PDB entry 5KFG | X-ray diffraction, 1.55 A resolution | chains A and T of the 3 polymer chains in the assembly

[Chain A]
Protein: DNA polymerase eta
Source organism: Homo sapiens
Notes: EC 2.7.7.7; engineered mutation(s): R61A
UniProtKB: Q9Y253 (POLH_HUMAN); numbering as in UniProt (aligned over 1-432)
Chain sequence (435 residues; numbered -2 to 432; the number before each row is that of its first residue; numbers below 1 keep their minus sign (Gly-2 is residue -2)):
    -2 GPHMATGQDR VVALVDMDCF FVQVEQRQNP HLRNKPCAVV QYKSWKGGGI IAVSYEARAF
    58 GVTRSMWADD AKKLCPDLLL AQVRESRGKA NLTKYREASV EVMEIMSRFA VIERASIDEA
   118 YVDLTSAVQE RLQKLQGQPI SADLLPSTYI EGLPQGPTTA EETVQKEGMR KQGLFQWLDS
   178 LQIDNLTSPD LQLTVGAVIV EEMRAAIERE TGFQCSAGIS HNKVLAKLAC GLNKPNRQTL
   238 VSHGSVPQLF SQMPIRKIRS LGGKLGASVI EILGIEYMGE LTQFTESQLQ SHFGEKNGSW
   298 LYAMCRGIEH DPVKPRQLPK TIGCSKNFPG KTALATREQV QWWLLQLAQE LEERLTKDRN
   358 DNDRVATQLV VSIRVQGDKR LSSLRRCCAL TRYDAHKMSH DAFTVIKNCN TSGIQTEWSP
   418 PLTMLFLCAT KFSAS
Disordered / not traced: 155-159
Sequence notes: expression tag (-2 to 0)
Bound ions: Mn2+ site 1: Asp13, Asp115, Glu116 (together with 2'-deoxyadenosine 5'-triphosphate) (shared with 1 residue of chain P); Ca2+: Asp13, Met14, Asp115 (together with 2'-deoxyadenosine 5'-triphosphate); Mn2+ site 2: Asp13, Met14, Asp115 (together with 2'-deoxyadenosine 5'-triphosphate)
Ligand contacts:
  - : Asp13, Met14, Asp15, Cys16, Asp115, Lys231
  - 2'-deoxyadenosine 5'-triphosphate (DTP): Asp13, Met14, Asp15, Cys16, Phe17, Phe18, Ile48, Ala49, Tyr52, Arg55, Arg61, Ile114, Asp115, Glu116, Lys231
UniProt features mapped onto this chain:
  - binding site (Mg(2+)): Asp13, Met14, Asp115, Glu116
  - binding site (Mn(2+)): Asp13, Met14, Asp115, Glu116
  - binding site (a 2'-deoxyribonucleoside 5'-triphosphate): Arg61

[Chain T]
Molecule: 12-nt DNA strand
Sequence (12 nucleotides; numbered 1 to 12; the number before each row is that of its first residue):
     1 CATTATGACG CT
Ligand contacts: 2'-deoxyadenosine 5'-triphosphate (DTP): DT3, DT4, DA5

[How chain A and chain T interact]
Pairs across the interface (42; chain A residue first):
  Gln38(A) with DT4(T), hydrogen bond to the base; DA5(T), sugar contact
  Tyr39(A) with DT4(T), phosphate contact; DA5(T), hydrogen bond to the phosphate
  Trp42(A) with DA2(T), stacking on the base
  Gly46(A) with DT3(T), base contact
  Ile47(A) with DT3(T), base contact
  Arg61(A) with DT3(T), base contact
  Ser62(A) with DT3(T), base contact
  Trp64(A) with DA2(T), phosphate contact; DT3(T), sugar contact
  Lys86(A) with DT6(T), salt bridge to the phosphate
  Leu89(A) with DA5(T), phosphate contact; DT6(T), phosphate contact
  Arg93(A) with DT6(T), salt bridge to the phosphate; DG7(T), salt bridge to the phosphate
  Lys293(A) with DG10(T), sugar contact
  Lys311(A) with DC9(T), phosphate contact
  Arg313(A) with DA8(T), salt bridge to the phosphate
  Pro316(A) with DA8(T), phosphate contact
  Lys317(A) with DA8(T), hydrogen bond to the phosphate; DC9(T), salt bridge to the phosphate
  Thr318(A) with DG7(T), sugar contact; DA8(T), hydrogen bond to the phosphate
  Ile319(A) with DG7(T), phosphate contact
  Gly320(A) with DT6(T), sugar contact; DG7(T), hydrogen bond to the phosphate
  Cys321(A) with DT6(T), phosphate contact
  Ser322(A) with DA5(T), sugar contact; DT6(T), hydrogen bond to the phosphate
  Lys323(A) with DA5(T), salt bridge to the phosphate
  Asn324(A) with DT4(T), hydrogen bond to the phosphate; DA5(T), hydrogen bond to the phosphate
  Pro326(A) with DC1(T), phosphate contact; DA2(T), sugar contact; DT4(T), phosphate contact
  Gly327(A) with DC1(T), hydrogen bond to the phosphate; DA2(T), phosphate contact
  Thr329(A) with DA2(T), base contact
  Arg351(A) with DT6(T), salt bridge to the phosphate; DG7(T), salt bridge to the phosphate
  Leu378(A) with DT6(T), base contact
Other interface residues (no listed pair), chain A (33 interface residues in all): Ile48, Ala87, Glu110, Arg111, Glu347
Other interface residues (no listed pair), chain T (11 interface residues in all): DC11

[Summary]
The interface between chain A and chain T involves 33 residues on one side and 11 on the other; the contacts
include 9 hydrogen bonds, 8 salt bridges and 1 aromatic stacking contact. Polar pairs include Gln38(A)-DT4(T),
Tyr39(A)-DA5(T) and Lys317(A)-DA8(T).
Here chain A is DNA polymerase eta (Homo sapiens) and chain T is a 12-nt DNA strand. Entry 5KFG (Human DNA
polymerase eta-DNA ternary complex: reaction with 10 mM Mn2+ for 30s) was determined by X-ray diffraction,
deposited together with 5KFA, 5KFB, 5KFC, 5KFD, 5KFE, 5KFF and 28 further entries.
